Entry 3H4E (X-ray diffraction, 2.70 A resolution); this record covers chains A and F of the 6 polymer chains in the assembly.

# Chain A (and F)
Molecule: Capsid protein p24
Organism: Human immunodeficiency virus type 1 (NEW YORK-5 ISOLATE)
Notes: chain F of this document is another copy of the same molecule, construct and numbering; everything in this record applies to it too
UniProt: P12497 (POL_HV1N5); residues 1-231 here correspond to UniProt positions 133-363 (UniProt number = residue number + 132)
Sequence (231 residues; row label = number of the first residue in the row):
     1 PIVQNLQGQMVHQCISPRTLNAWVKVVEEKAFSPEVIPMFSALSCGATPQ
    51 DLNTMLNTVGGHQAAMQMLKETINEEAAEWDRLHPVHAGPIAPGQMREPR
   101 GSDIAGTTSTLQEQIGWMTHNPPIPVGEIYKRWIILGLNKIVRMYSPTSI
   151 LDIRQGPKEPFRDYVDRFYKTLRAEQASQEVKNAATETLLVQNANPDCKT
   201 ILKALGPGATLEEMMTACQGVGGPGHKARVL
Unresolved in the structure: 181-182, 221-231 (chain F: 220-231)
Construct notes: engineered mutation Cys14 (Ala146 in P12497), Cys45 (Glu177 in P12497), Ala184 (Trp316 in P12497), Ala185 (Met317 in P12497)
What the authors report for this chain:
  - contacts within the chain: Cys198-Cys218

# Chain A / chain F interface
Inter-chain disulfides: Cys14(A)-Cys45(F)
Contacting residue pairs - 42 pairs, chain A then chain F:
  Asn5(A) with Leu6(F), hydrogen bond (side chain-backbone)
  Leu6(A) with Leu6(F), hydrophobic
  Gln7(A) with Leu6(F)
  Val11(A) with Gln4(F)
  Cys14(A) with Cys45(F), disulfide
  Pro17(A) with Thr19(F)
  Arg18(A) with Arg18(F)
  Leu20(A) with Leu43(F), hydrophobic
  Thr54(A) with Ala42(F)
  Asn57(A) with Glu35(F); Pro38(F); Arg173(F), hydrogen bond (backbone-side chain); Gln179(F)
  Thr58(A) with Glu35(F); Met39(F)
  Val59(A) with Glu35(F); Arg173(F), hydrogen bond (backbone-side chain)
  Gly60(A) with Glu35(F)
  His62(A) with Asp166(F)
  Gln63(A) with Asp166(F); Tyr169(F); Lys170(F); Arg173(F); Gln179(F), hydrogen bond
  Ala64(A) with Val165(F), hydrophobic; Asp166(F), hydrogen bond (backbone-side chain); Leu211(F)
  Gln67(A) with Tyr169(F); Gln179(F); Leu211(F)
  Met68(A) with Leu211(F), hydrophobic; Glu212(F); Met215(F), hydrophobic
  Lys70(A) with Gln179(F), hydrogen bond; Glu180(F)
  Glu71(A) with Thr210(F); Leu211(F), hydrogen bond (side chain-backbone)
  Lys140(A) with Glu212(F), salt bridge
  Met144(A) with Arg162(F); Met215(F), hydrophobic; Gln219(F), hydrogen bond (backbone-side chain)
  Tyr145(A) with Arg162(F)
Also at the interface, not in a pair above, chain A (30 interface residues in all): His12, Ile15, Val24, Glu28, Ala65, Met66, Glu75
Also at the interface, not in a pair above, chain F (29 interface residues in all): Asn5, Gly8, Lys30, Gly46, Lys182, Thr216

# Overview
30 residues of chain A and 29 residues of chain F are in contact, with 1 disulfide bond, 8 hydrogen bonds and
1 salt bridge. Polar pairs include Lys140(A)-Glu212(F), Asn5(A)-Leu6(F) and Asn57(A)-Arg173(F). From the
paper: contacts within the chain involving Cys198(A) and Cys218(A).
Both chains are Capsid protein p24 (Human immunodeficiency virus type 1 (NEW YORK-5 ISOLATE)). Entry 3H4E
(X-ray Structure of Hexameric HIV-1 CA) was determined by X-ray diffraction together with 3GV2 and 3H47 from
the same study.
